6H4C - chains A and B of the 6 polymer chains in the assembly; structure by X-ray diffraction, 2.52 A resolution.

[Chain A]
Protein: dUTPase
Organism: Staphylococcus phage phi11
UniProtKB: Q8SDV3 (Q8SDV3_BPPHA); residues 1-169 here = UniProt positions 1-169
Chain sequence (191 residues; numbered -21 to 169; the number before each row is that of its first residue; numbers below 1 keep their minus sign (Met-21 is residue -21)):
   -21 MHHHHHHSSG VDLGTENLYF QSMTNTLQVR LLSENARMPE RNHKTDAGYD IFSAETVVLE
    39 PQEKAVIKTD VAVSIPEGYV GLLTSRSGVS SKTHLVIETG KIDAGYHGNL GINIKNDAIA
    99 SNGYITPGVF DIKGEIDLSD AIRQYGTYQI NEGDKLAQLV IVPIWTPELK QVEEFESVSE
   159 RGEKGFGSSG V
Not modelled in the structure: -21 to 1, 155-169
Construct notes: initiating methionine (-21); expression tag (-20 to 0)
Ion coordination: Mg2+: Asp95 (shared with 1 residue of chain C; 1 residue of chain E)
What the authors report for this chain:
  - catalytic residues: Arg64, Asp81, Tyr84 (citing earlier work)

[Chain B]
Protein: Orf20
Organism: Staphylococcus aureus
UniProtKB: Q9F0J8 (Q9F0J8_STAAU); numbering as in UniProt (aligned over 1-156)
Chain sequence (157 residues; row label = number of the first residue in the row; numbering starts at 0):
     0 GMEGAGQMAE LPTHYGTIIK TLRKYMKLTQ SKLSERTGFS QNTISNHENG NRNIGVNEIE
    60 IYGKGLGIPS YILHRISDEF KEKGYSPTLN DFGKFDKMYS YVNKAYYNDG DIYYSSYDLY
   120 DETIKLLELL KESKINVNDI DYDYVLKLYK QILSTDT
Not modelled in the structure: 0-7, 155-156
Construct notes: expression tag (0)
What the authors report for this chain:
  - mutagenesis - Y106A, Y112A, Y113A, Y116A: abolished binding to Dutphi80alpha
  - mutagenesis - Y106A, Y112A, Y116A: increased binding to DutphiNM1
  - mutagenesis - Y112A/Y113A: unchanged binding to DutphiNM1
  - mutagenesis - R22A, Q29A, S44A, N45A, E47A, N48A, R51A: decreased binding to DNA
  - mutagenesis - R74A: decreased stability
  - mutagenesis - H73C: increased binding to DNA

[Interface between chain A and chain B]
Residue-residue contacts (29; chain A residue first):
  Arg15(A) - His73(B)
  Arg15(A) - Arg74(B)
  Arg15(A) - Asp77(B)  salt bridge
  Glu18(A) - Tyr70(B)
  Glu18(A) - Arg74(B)  salt bridge
  Arg19(A) - Tyr70(B)
  Asn20(A) - Pro68(B)
  Asn20(A) - Tyr70(B)  hydrogen bond
  Asn20(A) - Tyr98(B)  hydrogen bond
  Asn20(A) - Asn102(B)
  Asn20(A) - Leu118(B)
  His21(A) - Asn102(B)
  His21(A) - Tyr106(B)  hydrogen bond
  Asp24(A) - Tyr106(B)  hydrogen bond
  Arg64(A) - Tyr116(B)  hydrogen bond (side chain-backbone)
  Ser65(A) - Tyr113(B)
  Gly66(A) - Tyr113(B)
  Gly66(A) - Ser115(B)
  Ser69(A) - Tyr113(B)  hydrogen bond (side chain-backbone)
  Lys70(A) - Ser114(B)
  Lys70(A) - Leu152(B)  hydrogen bond (side chain-backbone)
  Lys70(A) - Thr154(B)
  Ile110(A) - Tyr116(B)  hydrophobic
  Lys111(A) - Tyr116(B)
  Lys111(A) - Thr154(B)
  Gly112(A) - Thr154(B)
  Asp132(A) - Tyr116(B)
  Lys133(A) - Tyr116(B)  hydrogen bond (backbone-side chain)
  Lys133(A) - Asp117(B)  salt bridge
Also at the interface, not in a pair above, chain A (19 interface residues in all): Phe30, Val67, Glu113
Also at the interface, not in a pair above, chain B (17 interface residues in all): Tyr112
From the paper, about this interface:
  - pairs named by the authors: Arg15(A)-Asp77(B) (salt bridge), Glu18(A)-Arg74(B) (salt bridge), His21(A)-Tyr106(B) (hydrogen bond), His21(A)-Asn102(B), Asp24(A)-Tyr106(B) (hydrogen bond), Arg64(A)-Tyr116(B), Ile110(A)-Tyr116(B)
  - interface residues, chain A: Lys133(A)
  - interface residues, chain B: Tyr113(B), Tyr116(B), Asp117(B)
  - hot spots on chain B (mutagenesis) - Y112A/Y113A: abolished binding to trimeric Duts

[In short]
19 residues of chain A and 17 residues of chain B are in contact, with 8 hydrogen bonds and 3 salt bridges.
Among the polar pairs are Arg15(A)-Asp77(B), Glu18(A)-Arg74(B) and Lys133(A)-Asp117(B). The paper describes
salt bridges between Arg15(A) and Asp77(B) and Glu18(A) and Arg74(B); hydrogen bonds between His21(A) and
Tyr106(B) and Asp24(A) and Tyr106(B); contacts between His21(A) and Asn102(B), Arg64(A) and Tyr116(B) and
Ile110(A) and Tyr116(B). The paper reports catalytic residues Arg64(A), Asp81(A) and Tyr84(A); R22A, Q29A and
S44A of chain B, among others, reduce binding to DNA; 14 substitutions were tested in all.
Here chain A is dUTPase (Staphylococcus phage phi11) and chain B is Orf20 (Staphylococcus aureus). Entry 6H4C
(A polyamorous repressor: deciphering the evolutionary strategy used by the phage-inducible chromosomal
islands to spread in ...) was determined by X-ray diffraction (same publication as 6H48, 6H49 and 6H4B).
